PDB entry 1I50 | X-ray diffraction, 2.80 A resolution | chains C and K of the 10 polymer chains in the assembly

Chain C:
Protein: DNA-directed RNA polymerase II 45KD polypeptide
Source organism: Saccharomyces cerevisiae
Notes: EC 2.7.7.6
UniProt: P16370 (RPB3_YEAST); residue numbers follow UniProt; this construct covers 1-318
Chain sequence (318 residues; numbered 1 to 318; the number before each row is that of its first residue):
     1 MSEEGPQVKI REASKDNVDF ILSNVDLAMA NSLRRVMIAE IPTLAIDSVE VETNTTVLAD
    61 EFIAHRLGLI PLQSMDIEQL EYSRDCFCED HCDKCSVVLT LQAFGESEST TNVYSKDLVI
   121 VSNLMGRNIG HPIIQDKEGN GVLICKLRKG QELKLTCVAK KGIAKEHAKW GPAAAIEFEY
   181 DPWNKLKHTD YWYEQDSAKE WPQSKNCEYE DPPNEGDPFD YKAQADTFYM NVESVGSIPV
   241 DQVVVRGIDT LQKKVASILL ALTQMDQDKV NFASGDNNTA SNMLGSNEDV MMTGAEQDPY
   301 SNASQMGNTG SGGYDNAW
Disordered / not traced: 1-2, 269-318
Bound ions: Zn2+: Cys86, Cys88, Cys92, Cys95
Curated features (UniProtKB/Swiss-Prot):
  - binding site (Zn(2+)): Cys86, Cys88, Cys92, Cys95
  - modified residue: Ser2 (N-acetylserine)
  - natural variant: Ala30 (A30D: In mutant RPB3-1)
  - mutagenesis: Lys9 (K9E: Transcript termination readthrough)

Chain K:
Protein: DNA-directed RNA polymerase II 13.6KD polypeptide
Source organism: Saccharomyces cerevisiae
Notes: EC 2.7.7.6
UniProt: P38902 (RPB11_YEAST); numbering as in UniProt (aligned over 1-120)
Chain sequence (120 residues; row label = number of the first residue in the row):
     1 MNAPDRFELF LLGEGESKLK IDPDTKAPNA VVITFEKEDH TLGNLIRAEL LNDRKVLFAA
    61 YKVEHPFFAR FKLRIQTTEG YDPKDALKNA CNSIINKLGA LKTNFETEWN LQTLAADDAF
Disordered / not traced: 115-120
Curated features (UniProtKB/Swiss-Prot):
  - mutagenesis: Glu108 (E108G/V: Transcript termination readthrough; E108K: Transcript termination readthrough. Lethal), Leu111 (L111P: Transcript termination readthrough), Leu114 (L114P: Transcript termination readthrough)

Interface between chain C and chain K:
Residue-residue contacts (72; chain C residue first):
  Glu3(C) with Thr103(K); Asn104(K)
  Pro6(C) with Lys97(K); Leu101(K), hydrophobic; Asn104(K), hydrogen bond (backbone-side chain)
  Gln7(C) with Asn104(K)
  Val8(C) with Leu101(K), hydrophobic; Phe105(K), hydrophobic; Glu108(K)
  Ile10(C) with Glu108(K); Trp109(K), hydrophobic; Gln112(K)
  Ala13(C) with Trp109(K), hydrophobic; Leu114(K)
  Ser14(C) with Leu114(K)
  Val18(C) with Trp109(K), hydrophobic
  Leu22(C) with Leu101(K), hydrophobic
  Asp26(C) with Glu49(K); Asn52(K), hydrogen bond; Lys97(K), salt bridge
  Ala28(C) with Asn44(K); Ala48(K), hydrophobic
  Met29(C) with Leu45(K), hydrophobic; Lys97(K); Leu98(K), hydrophobic
  Ser32(C) with Thr41(K), hydrogen bond (side chain-backbone); Leu45(K)
  Leu33(C) with Leu101(K), hydrophobic
  Arg35(C) with Asp39(K), salt bridge; His40(K); Thr41(K), hydrogen bond
  Val36(C) with Thr41(K)
  Arg84(C) with Phe10(K); Leu11(K)
  Lys165(C) with Arg6(K), hydrogen bond (backbone-side chain); Leu9(K); Phe10(K); Asp39(K), salt bridge
  Glu166(C) with Arg6(K), hydrogen bond (backbone-side chain); Phe10(K)
  His167(C) with Arg6(K)
  Asp241(C) with Phe105(K); Trp109(K)
  Val244(C) with Phe105(K), hydrophobic
  Val245(C) with Phe105(K), hydrophobic; Glu106(K)
  Ile248(C) with Leu98(K); Leu101(K), hydrophobic; Lys102(K)
  Asp249(C) with Lys102(K), salt bridge
  Leu251(C) with Thr41(K); Leu98(K), hydrophobic
  Gln252(C) with Ile95(K); Leu98(K); Gly99(K)
  Lys254(C) with Glu38(K), salt bridge
  Val255(C) with Leu42(K), hydrophobic; Cys91(K), hydrophobic; Ile95(K), hydrophobic
  Ala256(C) with Ile95(K)
  Ile258(C) with Phe35(K), hydrophobic; Leu42(K), hydrophobic
  Leu259(C) with Lys88(K); Cys91(K), hydrophobic; Asn92(K); Ile95(K), hydrophobic
  Ala261(C) with Leu19(K), hydrophobic
  Leu262(C) with Leu19(K), hydrophobic; Leu87(K), hydrophobic; Lys88(K)
  Met265(C) with Leu19(K); Ile21(K), hydrophobic
Also at the interface, not in a pair above, chain C (41 interface residues in all): Glu4, Lys9, Lys15, Phe20, Glu40, Ala164
Also at the interface, not in a pair above, chain K (42 interface residues in all): Phe7, Lys18, Lys20, Ile46, Lys84, Ile94, Ala100

Summary:
41 residues of chain C and 42 residues of chain K are in contact, with 6 hydrogen bonds and 5 salt bridges.
Among the polar pairs are Asp26(C)-Lys97(K), Arg35(C)-Asp39(K) and Lys165(C)-Asp39(K).
Chain C is DNA-directed RNA polymerase II 45KD polypeptide and chain K is DNA-directed RNA polymerase II
13.6KD polypeptide, both from Saccharomyces cerevisiae; the structure, RNA polymerase II crystal form II at
2.8 A resolution, was determined by X-ray diffraction (same publication as 1I3Q).
